Entry 5ZV3 (X-ray diffraction, 2.09 A resolution); this record covers chains A and H of the 3 polymer chains in the assembly.

# Chain A
Molecule: Peptide from Microtubule-associated protein tau
UniProtKB: P10636 (TAU_HUMAN); residues 52-71 here = UniProt positions 52-71
Amino-acid sequence (20 residues; row label = number of the first residue in the row):
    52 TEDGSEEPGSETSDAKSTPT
Not modelled in the structure: 52-56, 69-71
UniProt features mapped onto this chain:
  - site: Lys-67 (Not glycated)
  - modified residue: Ser-61 (Phosphoserine), Thr-69 (Phosphothreonine), Thr-71 (Phosphothreonine)

# Chain H
Molecule: Heavy chain of antibody CBTAU28.1
Organism: Homo sapiens
Notes: antibody fragment or engineered binder
Amino-acid sequence (227 residues; numbered 1 to 219 plus 8 insertion-coded residues; the number before each row is that of its first residue; a row labelled like 82A-82C holds insertion residues (82A, then the next letters in order)):
     1 QVQLQQSGAEVKKPGESLKISCEASGYSFTNYWIGWVRQMPGKGLEWMGI
    51 IY
   52A P
    53 GDSDTRYSPPFQGQVTITADRSITTAYLEW
82A-82C SSL
    83 KASDTAMYYCARVGRPSK
100A-100D GGWF
   101 DPWGQGTLVTVSSASTKGPSVFPLAPSSKSTSGGTAALGCLVKDYFPEPV
   151 TVSWNSGALTSGVHTFPAVLQSSGLYSLSSVVTVPSSSLGTQTYICNVNH
   201 KPSNTKVDKRVGSHHHHHH
Not modelled in the structure: 212-219
Disulfide bonds: Cys-22/Cys-92, Cys-140/Cys-196

# How chain A and chain H interact
Residue-residue contacts (15; chain A residue first):
  Ser-61(A) / Lys-100(H)
  Ser-61(A) / Gly-100A(H)  hydrogen bond (backbone-backbone)
  Glu-62(A) / Arg-97(H)  salt bridge
  Glu-62(A) / Lys-100(H)  salt bridge
  Ser-64(A) / Arg-58(H)  hydrogen bond (backbone-side chain)
  Asp-65(A) / Trp-33(H)  hydrogen bond (backbone-side chain)
  Asp-65(A) / Arg-58(H)  salt bridge
  Asp-65(A) / Ser-99(H)
  Ala-66(A) / Ser-99(H)
  Ala-66(A) / Lys-100(H)
  Lys-67(A) / Trp-33(H)
  Lys-67(A) / Tyr-52(H)
  Lys-67(A) / Asp-54(H)  salt bridge
  Lys-67(A) / Asp-56(H)  salt bridge
  Lys-67(A) / Ser-99(H)  hydrogen bond (backbone-backbone)
Interface residues without a listed pair, chain A (7 interface residues in all): Ser-68
Interface residues without a listed pair, chain H (10 interface residues in all): Gly-100B
The authors on this interface:
  - residue pairs: Asp-65(A)/Arg-58(H) (salt bridge), Trp-33(H)/Lys-67(A), Tyr-52(H)/Lys-67(A), Ser-99(H)/Lys-67(A) (hydrogen bond)
  - epitope / paratope residues, chain A: Glu-58(A), Asp-65(A), Lys-67(A)
  - epitope / paratope residues, chain H: Trp-33(H), Tyr-52(H), Arg-58(H), Ser-99(H)

# Overview
7 residues of chain A face 10 of chain H across their interface, with 4 hydrogen bonds and 5 salt bridges.
Among the polar pairs are Glu-62(A)/Arg-97(H), Glu-62(A)/Lys-100(H) and Asp-65(A)/Arg-58(H). The paper
describes a salt bridge between Asp-65(A) and Arg-58(H); contacts between Trp-33(H) and Lys-67(A) and
Tyr-52(H) and Lys-67(A); a hydrogen bond between Ser-99(H) and Lys-67(A). The paper reports epitope/paratope
residues Glu-58(A), Asp-65(A) and Trp-33(H) among others.
Chain A is Peptide from Microtubule-associated protein tau and chain H is Heavy chain of antibody CBTAU28.1
(Homo sapiens); the structure, Crystal structure of human anti-tau antibody CBTAU-28.1 in complex with its tau
peptide, was determined by X-ray diffraction (same publication as 6GK7, 6GK8, 6DCV and 6DCW).
